Entry 8U9Q (electron microscopy, 4.30 A resolution (low resolution: residue-level contacts below are approximate; hydrogen-bond / salt-bridge calls are withheld)); this record covers chains E and F of the 7 polymer chains in the assembly.

# Chain E (and F)
Name: Cell division control protein 48
Organism: Saccharomyces cerevisiae
Notes: EC 3.6.4.6; chain F of this document is another copy of the same molecule, construct and numbering; everything in this record applies to it too
UniProt: P25694 (CDC48_YEAST); numbering as in UniProt (aligned over 1-835)
Sequence (835 residues; each row starts with the number of its first residue):
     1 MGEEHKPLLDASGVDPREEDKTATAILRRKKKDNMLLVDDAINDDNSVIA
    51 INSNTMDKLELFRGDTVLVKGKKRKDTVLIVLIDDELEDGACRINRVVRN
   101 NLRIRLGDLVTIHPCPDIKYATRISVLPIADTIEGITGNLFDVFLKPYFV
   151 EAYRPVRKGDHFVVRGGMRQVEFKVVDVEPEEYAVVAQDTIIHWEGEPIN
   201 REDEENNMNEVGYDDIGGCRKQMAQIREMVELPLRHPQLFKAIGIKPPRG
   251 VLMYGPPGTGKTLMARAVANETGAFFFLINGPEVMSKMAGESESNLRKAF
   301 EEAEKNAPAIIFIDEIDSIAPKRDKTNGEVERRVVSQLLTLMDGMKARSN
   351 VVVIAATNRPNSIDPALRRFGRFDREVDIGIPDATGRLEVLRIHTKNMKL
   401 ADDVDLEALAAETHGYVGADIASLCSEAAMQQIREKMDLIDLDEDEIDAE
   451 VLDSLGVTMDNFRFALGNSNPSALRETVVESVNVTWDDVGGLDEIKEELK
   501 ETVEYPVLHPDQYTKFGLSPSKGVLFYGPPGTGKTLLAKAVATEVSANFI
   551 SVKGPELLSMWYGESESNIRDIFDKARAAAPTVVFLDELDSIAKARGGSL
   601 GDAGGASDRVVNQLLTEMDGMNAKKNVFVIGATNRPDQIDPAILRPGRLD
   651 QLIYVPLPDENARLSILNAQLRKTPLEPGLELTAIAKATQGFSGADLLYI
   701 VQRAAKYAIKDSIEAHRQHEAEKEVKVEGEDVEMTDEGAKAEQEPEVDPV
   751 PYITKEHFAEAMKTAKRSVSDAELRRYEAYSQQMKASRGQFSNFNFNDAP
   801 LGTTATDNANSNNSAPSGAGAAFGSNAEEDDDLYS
Unresolved in the structure: 1-210, 381-382, 414-419, 439-449, 469-480, 658, 714-751, 788-835 (chain F: 1-220, 257-261, 381-382, 471-485, 517-521, 530-531, 656-658, 720-744, 765-835)
Swiss-Prot annotation at these positions:
  - binding site (ATP): P257 to L263, N358, H394, G531 to L536
  - modified residue: S472 (Phosphoserine), S519 (Phosphoserine), T735 (Phosphothreonine), S770 (Phosphoserine)
  - cross-link (Glycyl lysine isopeptide (Lys-Gly)): K305 (interchain with G-Cter in ubiquitin), K322 (interchain with G-Cter in ubiquitin), K346 (interchain with G-Cter in ubiquitin), K522 (interchain with G-Cter in ubiquitin), K539 (interchain with G-Cter in ubiquitin), K594 (interchain with G-Cter in ubiquitin), K673 (interchain with G-Cter in ubiquitin)
  - mutagenesis: K261 (K261A: Moderate reduction in growth rate; K261T: Probable loss of ATP binding. Complete loss of catalytic activity), E315 (E315A: Moderate reduction in growth rate; E315D: Severe loss of catalytic activity without affecting cooperativity between the 2 ATP-binding regions. Slight reduction in growth rate ...), N358 (N358A: Slight reduction in growth rate. Restores cell growth; when associated with Q-315), R369 (R369A: No effect on growth rate. Restores cell growth; when associated with Q-315), P471 (P471A/S: Restores cell growth; when associated with Q-315), R475 (R475H: Restores cell growth; when associated with Q-315), K534 (K534A/T: Severe loss of catalytic activity. Lethal), E588 (E588D: Moderate reduction in growth rate; E588Q: Lethal), R645 (R645A: Lethal)
Ligand contacts: ADP (adenosine-5'-diphosphate): D488, V489, G490, P530, G531, T532, G533, K534, T535, L536, I666, G694, A695, L698
What the authors report for this chain:
  - catalytic residues: E315, R369, R372, E588, R645, R648 (citing earlier work)

# How chain E and chain F interact
Contacting residue pairs - 15 pairs, chain E then chain F:
  K287(E) - T326(F)
  K287(E) - N327(F)
  K287(E) - G328(F)
  M288(E) - N327(F)
  L558(E) - G597(F)
  L558(E) - G598(F)
  S559(E) - G597(F)
  S559(E) - G598(F)
  S559(E) - L600(F)
  M560(E) - G598(F)
  W561(E) - S599(F)
  W561(E) - L600(F)
  W561(E) - G601(F)
  E564(E) - L600(F)
  I713(E) - Y505(F)
Also at the interface, not in a pair above, chain E (11 interface residues in all): E556, N568, S712
Also at the interface, not in a pair above, chain F (12 interface residues in all): R323, Q512, R596

# In short
Chain E and chain F form an interface of 11 and 12 residues respectively. Chain E binds ADP. Curated
annotation (UniProt) lists 15 ATP-binding residues and 9 mutagenesis sites on chain E. The paper reports
catalytic residues E315(E), R369(E) and R372(E) among others.
Both chains are Cell division control protein 48 (Saccharomyces cerevisiae). Entry 8U9Q (Cdc48-Shp1 unfolding
native substrate, Class 6) was determined by electron microscopy together with 8U7T, 8U8I, 8U9C, 8U9P, 8U9Z,
8UA0 and 3 further entries from the same study.
